PDB entry 6L65 | X-ray diffraction, 1.80 A resolution | chains A and C

Chain A:
Molecule: NAD-dependent protein deacetylase sirtuin-2
Organism: Homo sapiens
Notes: EC 2.3.1.286
UniProtKB: Q8IXJ6 (SIR2_HUMAN); residue numbers follow UniProt; this construct covers 50-355
Sequence (307 residues; each row starts with the number of its first residue):
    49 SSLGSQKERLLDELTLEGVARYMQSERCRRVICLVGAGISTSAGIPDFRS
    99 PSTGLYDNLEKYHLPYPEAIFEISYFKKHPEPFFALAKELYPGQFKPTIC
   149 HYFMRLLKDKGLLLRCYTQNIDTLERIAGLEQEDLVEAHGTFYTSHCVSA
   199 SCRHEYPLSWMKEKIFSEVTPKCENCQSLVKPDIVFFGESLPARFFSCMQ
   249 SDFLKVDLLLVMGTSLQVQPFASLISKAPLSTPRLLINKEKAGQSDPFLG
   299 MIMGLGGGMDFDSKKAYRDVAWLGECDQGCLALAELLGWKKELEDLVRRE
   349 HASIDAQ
Disordered / not traced: 49-55, 104-108, 298-305
Differences from the reference sequence: expression tag (49); conflict N223 (Asp in Q8IXJ6)
Ion coordination: Zn2+: C195, C200, C221, C224
UniProt features mapped onto this chain:
  - active site: H187 (Proton acceptor)
  - binding site (NAD(+)): A85 to T89, D95 to R97, Q167 to D170, T262, S263, N286 to E288, C324
  - binding site (Zn(2+)): C195, C200, C221, C224
  - modified residue (Phosphoserine): S53, S100, S207
  - mutagenesis: S53 (S53A: Reduces deacetylase activity), R97 (R97A: No effect on deacetylase activity), S98 (S98A: Inhibits deacetylase activity), S100 (S100A: Reduces deacetylase activity), E116 (E116A: Reduces binding for the peptide inhibitor S2iL5), E120 (E120A: Reduces binding for the peptide inhibitor S2iL5), Q167 (Q167A: Reduces deacetylase activity. Inhibits the block of entry to chromosome condensation and subsequent hyperploidy cell formation in response to mitotic stress ...), N168 (N168A: Abolishes deacetylation of alpha-tubulin. Inhibits deacetylation of histone H3 at 'Lys-18' ...), D170 (D170A/N: Reduces deacetylase activity), H187 (H187Y/A: Inhibits deacetylase activity toward histone, alpha-tubulin, FZR1 and CDC20. No effect on CDK2-dependent phosphorylation ...), F244 (F244A: Strongly reduces binding for the peptide inhibitor S2iL5), Q265 (Q265A: Reduces binding for the peptide inhibitor S2iL5), 6 further mutagenesis entries in UniProt

Chain C:
Molecule: Pro-arg-lys-gln-leu
Sequence (5 residues; row label = number of the first residue in the row):
     7 PRKQL
Glycans and other covalent adducts: myristic acid (MYR) linked to K9

Interface between chain A and chain C:
Residue-residue contacts (21; chain A residue first):
  R97(A) - L11(C)
  E116(A) - L11(C)
  H187(A) - K9(C)
  V233(A) - K9(C)  hydrogen bond (backbone-side chain)
  F234(A) - K9(C)
  F235(A) - K9(C)
  F235(A) - L11(C)  hydrophobic
  G236(A) - R8(C)  hydrogen bond (backbone-side chain)
  G236(A) - K9(C)  hydrogen bond (backbone-backbone)
  E237(A) - R8(C)
  E237(A) - K9(C)  hydrogen bond (backbone-backbone)
  S238(A) - R8(C)
  L239(A) - K9(C)
  F244(A) - P7(C)
  Q265(A) - L11(C)
  V266(A) - Q10(C)
  Q267(A) - R8(C)
  Q267(A) - K9(C)
  Q267(A) - Q10(C)  hydrogen bond (backbone-backbone)
  P268(A) - P7(C)
  P268(A) - R8(C)

Overview:
The interface between chain A and chain C involves 15 residues on one side and 5 on the other; the contacts
include 5 hydrogen bonds. Polar pairs include V233(A)-K9(C), G236(A)-R8(C) and G236(A)-K9(C). Covalently
linked myristic acid: at K9(C).
Chain A is NAD-dependent protein deacetylase sirtuin-2 (Homo sapiens) and chain C is Pro-arg-lys-gln-leu; the
structure, Sirtuin 2 protein with H3K18 myristoylated peptide, was determined by X-ray diffraction.
